PDB entry 6TDU | electron microscopy, 4.32 A resolution (low resolution: residue-level contacts below are approximate; hydrogen-bond / salt-bridge calls are withheld) | chains AQ and AR of the 88 polymer chains in the assembly

Chain AQ (and AR):
Molecule: ATP synthase subunit c
Source organism: Euglena gracilis
Notes: chain AR of this document is another copy of the same molecule, construct and numbering; everything in this record applies to it too
Sequence (104 residues; each row starts with the number of its first residue):
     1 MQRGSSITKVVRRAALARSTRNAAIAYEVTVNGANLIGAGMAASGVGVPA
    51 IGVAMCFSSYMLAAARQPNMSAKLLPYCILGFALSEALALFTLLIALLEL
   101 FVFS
Unresolved in the structure: 1-23
From the paper describing this entry:
  - catalytic residues: E86 (proposed by the authors, not directly observed)

Chain AQ / chain AR interface:
Pairs across the interface - 71 pairs, chain AQ then chain AR:
  A24(AQ) - A26(AR)
  I25(AQ) - A26(AR)
  I25(AQ) - Y27(AR)
  I25(AQ) - E28(AR)
  A26(AQ) - E28(AR)
  Y27(AQ) - Y27(AR)
  Y27(AQ) - E28(AR)
  Y27(AQ) - V29(AR)
  Y27(AQ) - T30(AR)
  E28(AQ) - T30(AR)
  E28(AQ) - N32(AR)
  V29(AQ) - T30(AR)
  V29(AQ) - V31(AR)
  V29(AQ) - N32(AR)
  T30(AQ) - N32(AR)
  V31(AQ) - V31(AR)
  V31(AQ) - G33(AR)
  A34(AQ) - G33(AR)
  A34(AQ) - L36(AR)
  A34(AQ) - I37(AR)
  N35(AQ) - L36(AR)
  G38(AQ) - G40(AR)
  M41(AQ) - G40(AR)
  M41(AQ) - M41(AR)
  M41(AQ) - S44(AR)
  A42(AQ) - G40(AR)
  A42(AQ) - A43(AR)
  A42(AQ) - S44(AR)
  V48(AQ) - G47(AR)
  V48(AQ) - V48(AR)
  P49(AQ) - G47(AR)
  P49(AQ) - A50(AR)
  I51(AQ) - I51(AR)
  G52(AQ) - I51(AR)
  G52(AQ) - A54(AR)
  M55(AQ) - I51(AR)
  C56(AQ) - M61(AR)
  S59(AQ) - S58(AR)
  S59(AQ) - M61(AR)
  S59(AQ) - L62(AR)
  Y60(AQ) - M61(AR)
  L62(AQ) - L62(AR)
  A63(AQ) - M61(AR)
  A63(AQ) - A65(AR)
  R66(AQ) - A65(AR)
  Q67(AQ) - A64(AR)
  Q67(AQ) - A65(AR)
  Q67(AQ) - P68(AR)
  M70(AQ) - P68(AR)
  L74(AQ) - M61(AR)
  L74(AQ) - A64(AR)
  Y77(AQ) - Y60(AR)
  Y77(AQ) - M61(AR)
  Y77(AQ) - L75(AR)
  C78(AQ) - M61(AR)
  L80(AQ) - F57(AR)
  G81(AQ) - F57(AR)
  L84(AQ) - F82(AR)
  L84(AQ) - E86(AR)
  L88(AQ) - V46(AR)
  L88(AQ) - A50(AR)
  L88(AQ) - E86(AR)
  L88(AQ) - A89(AR)
  F91(AQ) - L93(AR)
  T92(AQ) - A43(AR)
  T92(AQ) - V46(AR)
  I95(AQ) - A43(AR)
  I95(AQ) - L93(AR)
  I95(AQ) - A96(AR)
  E99(AQ) - L36(AR)
  F103(AQ) - L100(AR)
Other interface residues (no listed pair), chain AQ (42 interface residues in all): I37, G45, S85, L98
Other interface residues (no listed pair), chain AR (40 interface residues in all): A39, V53, M55, L97, F101

Overview:
42 residues of chain AQ and 40 residues of chain AR are in contact. The paper reports the catalytic residue
E86(AQ).
Both chains are ATP synthase subunit c (Euglena gracilis). Entry 6TDU (Cryo-EM structure of Euglena gracilis
mitochondrial ATP synthase, full dimer, rotational states 1) was determined by electron microscopy together
with 6TDV, 6TDW, 6TDX, 6TDY, 6TDZ and 6TE0 from the same study.
